PDB entry 8OOC | electron microscopy, 2.93 A resolution | chains C and H of the 10 polymer chains in the assembly

[Chain C]
Name: RuvB-like helicase
Source organism: Thermochaetoides thermophila
Notes: EC 3.6.4.12
UniProtKB: G0RYI5 (G0RYI5_CHATD); residues 1-462 here = UniProt positions 1-462
Amino-acid sequence (462 residues; row label = number of the first residue in the row):
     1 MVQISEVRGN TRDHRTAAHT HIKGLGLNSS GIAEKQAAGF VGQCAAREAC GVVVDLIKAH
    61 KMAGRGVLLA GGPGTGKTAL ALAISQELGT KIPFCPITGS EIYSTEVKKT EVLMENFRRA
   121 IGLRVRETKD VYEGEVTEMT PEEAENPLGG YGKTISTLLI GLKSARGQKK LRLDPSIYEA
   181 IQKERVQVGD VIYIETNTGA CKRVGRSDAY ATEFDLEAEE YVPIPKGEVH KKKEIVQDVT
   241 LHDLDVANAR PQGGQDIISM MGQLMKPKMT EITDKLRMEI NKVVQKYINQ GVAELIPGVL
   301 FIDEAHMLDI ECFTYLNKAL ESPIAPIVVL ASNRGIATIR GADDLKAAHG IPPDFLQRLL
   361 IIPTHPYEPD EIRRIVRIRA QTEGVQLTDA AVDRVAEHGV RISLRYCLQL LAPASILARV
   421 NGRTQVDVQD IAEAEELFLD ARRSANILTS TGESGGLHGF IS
Disordered / not traced: 1-3
Small-molecule neighbours: ADP (adenosine-5'-diphosphate): A18, H19, H21, I22, G39, F40, V41, Q43, G72, P73, G74, T75, G76, K77, T78, A79, Y367, I375, L404, R405, L408

[Chain H]
Name: INO80 complex subunit B-like conserved region domain-containing protein
Source organism: Thermochaetoides thermophila
UniProtKB: G0RY01 (G0RY01_CHATD); numbering as in UniProt (aligned over 1-492)
Amino-acid sequence (492 residues; numbered 1 to 492; the number before each row is that of its first residue):
     1 MSTRPRRHAA QRASQAITDL ADRDRESDHS HGPISSRMSS FNSSSRSRLP GKGIASVSRS
    61 EAGGASDPEH IHLTVKLPSS KLRQATSSSG IKKAGSVGSS SSSSGGGKAA VKRARGGKRS
   121 RVLESSEEEE EENEVEVLGD EDEEEEEEED EIEVREGEGY DEDEEDVEDE DEEMQDLGEE
   181 DADGEDDEMD VDAEGEEDAD GDVNMDAGVV GARATTVRAV PPAIKVTKPP KESPSNGKAA
   241 TASKANDNAV PVKRPAPDSD DESLSSLESE PEEEVNVAGG EDAEGEDDDA EGEVDAEGEE
   301 EEEEEEIEVA DEDAEGEDVE QDEDEDEEEE DDDDEMISRA QTPDMSRLTA RQRARLGEAS
   361 GEYLKLSDEV QSKKHFTAEE LSMRRAEMAR RRRNLSEKRN EEIKMETVNK LLKKQAPRTT
   421 RRAAQAAAAA EEAEEAAKQP KRPDPMMIRW VNNKMGSVVA VPEELLGTHA GVVFGAGPGK
   481 GLPAGKMVEE VS
Disordered / not traced: 1-440, 479-492

[How chain C and chain H interact]
Pairs across the interface - 33 pairs, chain C then chain H:
  P141(C) with V473(H); F474(H)
  A144(C) with V458(H), hydrophobic
  L148(C) with R449(H); A460(H), hydrophobic
  G150(C) with P443(H); E463(H)
  Y151(C) with P443(H); R449(H); A460(H), hydrophobic; V461(H); P462(H); E463(H)
  K153(C) with A460(H); V461(H), hydrogen bond (backbone-backbone); L466(H); F474(H), hydrogen bond (side chain-backbone)
  T154(C) with V458(H); V459(H); A460(H)
  I155(C) with V458(H); V459(H), hydrogen bond (backbone-backbone); F474(H), hydrophobic
  S156(C) with S457(H)
  D174(C) with W450(H), hydrogen bond; S457(H), hydrogen bond
  P175(C) with S457(H); V459(H), hydrophobic
  S176(C) with W450(H)
  Y178(C) with I448(H); V459(H), hydrophobic; F474(H), hydrophobic
  Q182(C) with H469(H)
Interface residues without a listed pair, chain C (16 interface residues in all): L158, I181
Interface residues without a listed pair, chain H (20 interface residues in all): M447, V451, N452, G475, A476

[Summary]
Chain C and chain H form an interface of 16 and 20 residues respectively; the contacts include 5 hydrogen
bonds. Polar contacts include K153(C)-F474(H), D174(C)-W450(H) and D174(C)-S457(H). Chain C binds ADP.
Here chain C is RuvB-like helicase and chain H is INO80 complex subunit B-like conserved region
domain-containing protein, both from Thermochaetoides thermophila. Entry 8OOC (CryoEM Structure INO80core
Hexasome complex Rvb core refinement state1) was determined by electron microscopy (same publication as 8OO7,
8OO9, 8OOA, 8OOF, 8OOP, 8OOR, 8OOS and 8OOT).
